Entry 4JI1 (X-ray diffraction, 3.14 A resolution); this record covers chains A and D of the 21 polymer chains in the assembly.

== Chain A ==
Molecule: 16S rRNA
Organism: Thermus thermophilus
Sequence (1522 nucleotides; each row starts with the number of its first residue; note: 42 numbers in that range are skipped by the numbering (no residue carries them; nothing is unmodelled there); a row labelled like 190A-190L holds insertion residues (190A, then the next letters in order); numbering starts at 0):
     0 UUUGUUGGAGAGUUUGAUCCUGGCUCAGGGUGAACGCUGGCGGCGUGCCU
    50 AAGACAUGCAAGUCGUGCGGG
    73 CCGCGGGGUUUU
    88 ACUCCG
    95 UGGUC
   101 AGCGGCGGACGGGUGAGUAACGCGUGGGU
  129A G
   130 ACCUACCCGGAAGAGGGGGACAACCCGGGGAAACUCGGGCUAAUCCCCCA
   180 UGUGGACCCGC
190A-190L CCCUUGGGGUGU
   191 GUCCAAAGGGCUUU
   216 GCCCGCUUCCGGAUGGGCCCGCGUCCCAUCAGCUAGUUGGUGGGGUAAUG
   266 GCCCACCAAGGCGACGACGGGUAGCCGGUCUGAGAGGAUGGCCGGCCACA
   316 GGGGCACUGAGACACGGGCCCCACUCCUACGGGAGGCAGCAGUUAGGAAU
   366 CUUCCGCAAUGGGCGCAAGCCUGACGGAGCGACGCCGCUUGGAGGAAGAA
   416 GCCCUUCGGGGUGUAAACUCCUGAA
   442 CCCGGGACGAAACCCCCGACGA
   474 GGGGACUGACGGUACCGGG
   494 GUAAUAGCGCCGGCCAACUCCGUGCCAGCAGCCGCGGUAAUACGGAGGGC
   544 GCGAGCGUUACCCGGAUUCACUGGGCGUAAAGGGCGUGUAGGCGGCCUGG
   594 GGCGUCCCAUGUGAAAGACCACGGCUCAACCGUGGGGGAGCGUGGGAUAC
   644 GCUCAGGCUAGACGGUGGGAGAGGGUGGUGGAAUUCCCGGAGUAGCGGUG
   694 AAAUGCGCAGAUACCGGGAGGAACGCCGAUGGCGAAGGCAGCCACCUGGU
   744 CCACCCGUGACGCUGAGGCGCGAAAGCGUGGGGAGCAAACCGGAUUAGAU
   794 ACCCGGGUAGUCCACGCCCUAAACGAUGCGCGCUAGGUCUCUGGGUCU
   848 CCUGGGGGCCGAAGCUAACGCGUUAAGCGCGCCGCCUGGGGAGUACGGCC
   898 GCAAGGCUGAAACUCAAAGGAAUUGACGGGGGCCCGCACAAGCGGUGGAG
   948 CAUGUGGUUUAAUUCGAAGXAACGCGAAGAACCUUACCAGGCCUUGACAU
   998 GCUAGG
 1003A G
  1004 AACCCGGGUGAAAGCCUGGGGUGCCCC
1030A-1030D GCGA
  1031 GGGGAGCCCUAGCACAGGUGCUGCAUGGCCGUCGUCAGCUCGUGCCGUGA
  1081 GGUGUUGGGUUAAGUCCCGCAACGAGCGCAACCCCCGCCGUUAGUUGCCA
  1131 GCGGUUCGGCCGGGCACUCUAACGGGACUGCCCGCGAAA
  1171 GCGGGAGGAAGGAGGGGACGACGUCUGGUCAGCAUGGCCCUUACGGCCUG
  1221 GGCGACACACGUGCUACAAUGCCCACUACAAAGCGAUGCCACCCGGCAAC
  1271 GGGGAGCUAAUCGCAAAAAGGUGGGCCCAGUUCGGAUUGGGGUCUGCAAC
  1321 CCGACCCCAUGAAGCCGGAAUCGCUAGUAAUCGCGGAUCAG
 1361A C
  1362 CAUGCCGCGGUGAAUACGUUCCCGGGCCUUGUACACACXGCCXGUXACGC
  1412 CAUGGGAGCGGGCUCUACCCGAAGUCGCCGGG
  1446 AGCCUACGGG
  1459 CAGGCGCCGAGGGUAGGGCCCGUGACUGGGGCGAAGUCGUAACAAGGUAG
  1509 CUGUACCGGAAGGUGCGGCUGGAUCCACUCCUUUCU
Not modelled in the structure: 0-4, 1534-1538
Modified residues: PSU (pseudouridine-5'-monophosphate) at position 516, 7MG (7N-methyl-8-hydroguanosine-5'-monophosphate) at position 527, M2G (N2-dimethylguanosine-5'-monophosphate) at position 966, 5MC (5-methylcytidine-5'-monophosphate) at position 967, 2MG (2N-methylguanosine-5'-monophosphate) at position 1207, 5MC (5-methylcytidine-5'-monophosphate) at position 1400, 4OC (4n,o2'-methylcytidine-5'-monophosphate) at position 1402, 5MC (5-methylcytidine-5'-monophosphate) at position 1404, 5MC (5-methylcytidine-5'-monophosphate) at position 1407, UR3 (3-methyluridine-5'-monophoshate) at position 1498, MA6 (6N-dimethyladenosine-5'-monophoshate) at position 1518, MA6 (6N-dimethyladenosine-5'-monophoshate) at position 1519, PSU (pseudouridine-5'-monophosphate) at position 1540, PSU (pseudouridine-5'-monophosphate) at position 1541
Construct notes: conflict C1534 (A2157 in M26923.1), A1535 (C2158 in M26923.1)
Ion coordination: Mg2+ site 1: G15, U920; Mg2+ site 2 near G21 (its only coordinating residue here); Mg2+ site 3: G46, G394; Mg2+ site 4 near A53 (its only coordinating residue here); Mg2+ site 5: C58, U387, G388; Mg2+ site 6: A59, U387; Mg2+ site 7 near U62 (its only coordinating residue here); Mg2+ site 8 near G107 (its only coordinating residue here); Mg2+ site 9 near A109 (its only coordinating residue here); Mg2+ site 10: C110, G377; Mg2+ site 11: G117, G289; Mg2+ site 12: C121, G124, U125, G236; 89 more Mg2+ sites not listed
Small-molecule neighbours: streptomycin (SRY): U12, U13, U14, C526, 7MG_527, C912, A913, A914, A915, C1490, G1491
Reported in the primary citation:
  - mutagenesis - C1490U: increased growth

== Chain D ==
Protein: Ribosomal protein S4
Organism: Thermus thermophilus
UniProtKB: P80373 (RS4_THET8); residues 1-209 here = UniProt positions 1-209
Sequence (209 residues; each row starts with the number of its first residue):
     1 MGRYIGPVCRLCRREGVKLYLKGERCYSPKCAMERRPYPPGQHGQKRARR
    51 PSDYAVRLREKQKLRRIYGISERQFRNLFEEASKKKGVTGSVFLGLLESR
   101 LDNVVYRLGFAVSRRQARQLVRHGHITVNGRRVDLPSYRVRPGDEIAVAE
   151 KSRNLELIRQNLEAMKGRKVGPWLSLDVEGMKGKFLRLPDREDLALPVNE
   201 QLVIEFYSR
Not modelled in the structure: 1
Ion coordination: Zn2+: Cys-9, Cys-12, Cys-26, Cys-31; Mg2+: Ala-82, Lys-85, Gly-87, Thr-89
Swiss-Prot annotation at these positions:
  - binding site (Zn(2+)): Cys-9, Cys-12, Cys-26, Cys-31

== Chain A / chain D interface ==
Pairs across the interface - 125 pairs, chain A then chain D:
  A8(A) / Glu-205(D)  hydrogen bond to the base
  A8(A) / Ser-208(D)  hydrogen bond to the base
  A8(A) / Arg-209(D)  base contact
  A26(A) / Arg-209(D)  hydrogen bond to the sugar
  C400(A) / Arg-73(D)  salt bridge to the phosphate
  C401(A) / Arg-73(D)  salt bridge to the phosphate
  C401(A) / Asn-77(D)  hydrogen bond to the phosphate
  G402(A) / Gln-74(D)  hydrogen bond to the phosphate
  G402(A) / Leu-135(D)  sugar contact
  G402(A) / Ser-137(D)  phosphate contact
  C403(A) / Arg-3(D)  salt bridge to the phosphate
  C403(A) / Gln-74(D)  phosphate contact
  C403(A) / Arg-122(D)  phosphate contact
  C403(A) / Pro-136(D)  phosphate contact
  C403(A) / Ser-137(D)  hydrogen bond to the phosphate
  U404(A) / Gly-2(D)  hydrogen bond to the base
  U404(A) / Arg-118(D)  salt bridge to the phosphate
  U404(A) / Arg-122(D)  phosphate contact
  U405(A) / Gly-2(D)  hydrogen bond to the base
  U405(A) / Ile-5(D)  phosphate contact
  G406(A) / Ile-5(D)  sugar contact
  G406(A) / Gln-119(D)  hydrogen bond to the sugar
  G407(A) / Ile-5(D)  phosphate contact
  G407(A) / Ser-113(D)  phosphate contact
  G407(A) / Arg-115(D)  salt bridge to the phosphate
  G407(A) / Gln-116(D)  hydrogen bond to the sugar
  G407(A) / Gln-119(D)  sugar contact
  A408(A) / Leu-21(D)  phosphate contact
  A408(A) / Lys-22(D)  phosphate contact
  A408(A) / Ser-113(D)  hydrogen bond to the phosphate
  A408(A) / Arg-115(D)  salt bridge to the phosphate
  A408(A) / Gln-116(D)  hydrogen bond to the sugar
  G409(A) / Lys-22(D)  phosphate contact
  G409(A) / Glu-24(D)  phosphate contact
  G409(A) / Arg-25(D)  phosphate contact
  G410(A) / Lys-22(D)  base contact
  G410(A) / Arg-25(D)  salt bridge to the phosphate
  G410(A) / Lys-30(D)  salt bridge to the phosphate
  A411(A) / Arg-25(D)  salt bridge to the phosphate
  A411(A) / Lys-30(D)  salt bridge to the phosphate
  A412(A) / Arg-35(D)  salt bridge to the phosphate
  A412(A) / Arg-36(D)  base contact
  G413(A) / Arg-35(D)  hydrogen bond to the base
  G413(A) / Arg-36(D)  hydrogen bond to the base
  C419(A) / Gln-42(D)  sugar contact
  G425(A) / Gln-45(D)  phosphate contact
  G426(A) / Arg-36(D)  salt bridge to the phosphate
  G426(A) / Tyr-38(D)  hydrogen bond to the phosphate
  G426(A) / Gly-41(D)  hydrogen bond to the phosphate
  G426(A) / Gln-42(D)  hydrogen bond to the sugar
  G426(A) / Gln-45(D)  phosphate contact
  U427(A) / Arg-10(D)  hydrogen bond to the phosphate
  U427(A) / Arg-13(D)  salt bridge to the phosphate
  U427(A) / Arg-36(D)  salt bridge to the phosphate
  U427(A) / Pro-40(D)  phosphate contact
  U427(A) / Gly-41(D)  hydrogen bond to the phosphate
  G428(A) / Pro-7(D)  phosphate contact
  G428(A) / Arg-10(D)  salt bridge to the phosphate
  G428(A) / Arg-13(D)  phosphate contact
  G428(A) / Arg-36(D)  hydrogen bond to the phosphate
  U429(A) / Arg-10(D)  phosphate contact
  U429(A) / Arg-13(D)  salt bridge to the phosphate
  U429(A) / Lys-22(D)  hydrogen bond to the phosphate
  U429(A) / Arg-25(D)  sugar contact
  U429(A) / Ala-32(D)  phosphate contact
  U429(A) / Arg-36(D)  salt bridge to the phosphate
  A430(A) / Pro-7(D)  phosphate contact
  A430(A) / Val-8(D)  hydrogen bond to the phosphate
  A430(A) / Cys-9(D)  hydrogen bond to the phosphate
  A430(A) / Arg-10(D)  phosphate contact
  A430(A) / Lys-22(D)  salt bridge to the phosphate
  C436(A) / Glu-156(D)  sugar contact
  U437(A) / Gln-119(D)  sugar contact
  U437(A) / His-123(D)  hydrogen bond to the sugar
  U437(A) / His-125(D)  hydrogen bond to the phosphate
  G438(A) / His-123(D)  sugar contact
  G438(A) / His-125(D)  salt bridge to the phosphate
  C489(A) / Arg-132(D)  salt bridge to the phosphate
  G490(A) / Arg-132(D)  salt bridge to the phosphate
  G491(A) / Lys-151(D)  phosphate contact
  A496(A) / Gln-119(D)  base contact
  A496(A) / His-123(D)  base contact
  A499(A) / Gly-2(D)  base contact
  C508(A) / Arg-209(D)  salt bridge to the phosphate
  A509(A) / Ser-52(D)  hydrogen bond to the phosphate
  A509(A) / Tyr-54(D)  phosphate contact
  A509(A) / Ala-55(D)  sugar contact
  C511(A) / His-43(D)  hydrogen bond to the base
  U512(A) / Gln-42(D)  hydrogen bond to the sugar
  U512(A) / His-43(D)  sugar contact
  U512(A) / Lys-46(D)  salt bridge to the phosphate
  G540(A) / Gln-42(D)  hydrogen bond to the base
  G540(A) / His-43(D)  base contact
  G541(A) / Gly-41(D)  phosphate contact
  G541(A) / Gln-42(D)  hydrogen bond to the sugar
  G542(A) / Arg-10(D)  salt bridge to the phosphate
  G542(A) / Arg-14(D)  hydrogen bond to the phosphate
  G542(A) / Pro-40(D)  sugar contact
  G542(A) / Gly-41(D)  phosphate contact
  C543(A) / Arg-10(D)  salt bridge to the phosphate
  C543(A) / Arg-14(D)  salt bridge to the phosphate
  C543(A) / Arg-59(D)  phosphate contact
  G544(A) / Leu-58(D)  phosphate contact
  G544(A) / Arg-59(D)  salt bridge to the phosphate
  G544(A) / Gln-62(D)  hydrogen bond to the phosphate
  G544(A) / Arg-66(D)  salt bridge to the phosphate
  C545(A) / Lys-61(D)  salt bridge to the phosphate
  C545(A) / Gln-62(D)  hydrogen bond to the phosphate
  C545(A) / Arg-65(D)  salt bridge to the phosphate
  C545(A) / Glu-72(D)  sugar contact
  G546(A) / Tyr-4(D)  base contact
  G546(A) / Arg-65(D)  salt bridge to the phosphate
  G546(A) / Glu-72(D)  hydrogen bond to the phosphate
  G546(A) / Arg-73(D)  hydrogen bond to the phosphate
  A547(A) / Gly-2(D)  hydrogen bond to the phosphate
  C612(A) / Lys-84(D)  salt bridge to the phosphate
  C613(A) / Lys-84(D)  salt bridge to the phosphate
  G616(A) / Arg-141(D)  salt bridge to the phosphate
  U619(A) / Arg-132(D)  base contact
  U619(A) / Val-133(D)  base contact
  U619(A) / Asp-134(D)  hydrogen bond to the base
  U619(A) / Leu-135(D)  base contact
  C620(A) / Leu-135(D)  base contact
  C620(A) / Ser-137(D)  base contact
  C620(A) / Tyr-138(D)  sugar contact
Other interface residues (no listed pair), chain A (50 interface residues in all): C435, A439
Other interface residues (no listed pair), chain D (65 interface residues in all): Gly-23, Ser-71, Val-112, Leu-155, Leu-157

== Summary ==
Chain A and chain D form an interface of 50 and 65 residues respectively, with 37 hydrogen bonds and 34 salt
bridges. Polar pairs include A8(A)/Glu-205(D), A8(A)/Ser-208(D) and U404(A)/Gly-2(D). Ligands of chain A:
streptomycin. Curated annotation (UniProt) lists 4 Zn2+-binding residues on chain D. From the paper: C1490U of
chain A increases growth.
Chain A is 16S rRNA and chain D is Ribosomal protein S4, both from Thermus thermophilus; the structure,
Crystal Structure of 30S ribosomal subunit from Thermus thermophilus, was determined by X-ray diffraction
(same publication as 4JI0, 4JI2, 4JI3, 4JI4, 4JI5, 4JI6, 4JI7 and 4JI8).
